PDB entry 6GBA | X-ray diffraction, 1.90 A resolution | chain A

# Chain A
Protein: Putative blue-light photoreceptor
Source organism: Dinoroseobacter shibae (strain DSM 16493 / NCIMB 14021 / DFL 12)
UniProt: A8LP63 (A8LP63_DINSH); residues 1-138 here correspond to UniProt positions 2-139 (UniProt number = residue number + 1)
Amino-acid sequence (146 residues; row label = number of the first residue in the row):
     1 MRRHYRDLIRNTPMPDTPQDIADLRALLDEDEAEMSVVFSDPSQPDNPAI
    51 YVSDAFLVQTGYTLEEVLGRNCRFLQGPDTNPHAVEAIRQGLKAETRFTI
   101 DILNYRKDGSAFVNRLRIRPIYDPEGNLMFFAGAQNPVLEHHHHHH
Unresolved in the structure: 1-19, 140-146
Sequence notes: engineered mutation A49 (Met50 in A8LP63); expression tag (139-146)
Ligand contacts: FMN (flavin mononucleotide): V38, S40, N47, N71, C72, R73, L75, Q76, V85, I88, R89, L92, I102, N104, N114, L116, I118, F131, A132, G133, Q135

# Summary
Bound to chain A: flavin mononucleotide.
Chain A is Putative blue-light photoreceptor (Dinoroseobacter shibae (strain DSM 16493 / NCIMB 14021 / DFL
12)); the structure, A fast recovering full-length LOV protein (DsLOV) from the marine phototrophic bacterium
Dinoroseobacter shibae (Dark state) ..., was determined by X-ray diffraction together with 6GAY, 6GB3 and 6GBV
from the same study.
